Entry 9BEW (electron microscopy, 3.30 A resolution); this record covers chains B and N of the 18 polymer chains in the assembly.

Chain B (and N):
Molecule: Envelope glycoprotein gp41
Organism: Human immunodeficiency virus 1
Notes: chain N of this document is another copy of the same molecule, construct and numbering; everything in this record applies to it too
Chain sequence (153 residues; row label = number of the first residue in the row):
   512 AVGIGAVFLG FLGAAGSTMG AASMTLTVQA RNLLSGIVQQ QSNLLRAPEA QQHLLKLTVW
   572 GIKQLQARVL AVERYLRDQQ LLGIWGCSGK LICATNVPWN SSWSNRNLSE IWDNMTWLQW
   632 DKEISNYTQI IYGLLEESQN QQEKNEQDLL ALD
Not modelled in the structure: 512-519, 547-559, 659-664
Cystine bridges: C598-C604
Glycans and other covalent adducts: N-acetylglucosamine (NAG) linked to N611, N637

Interface between chain B and chain N:
Residue-residue contacts (18):
  L566(B) - L566(N)  hydrophobic
  L576(B) - L576(N)  hydrophobic
  V580(B) - R579(N)
  V583(B) - V583(N)  hydrophobic
  E584(B) - L545(N)
  E584(B) - R579(N)  salt bridge
  L587(B) - L545(N)
  L587(B) - V583(N)  hydrophobic
  Q591(B) - A541(N)  hydrogen bond (side chain-backbone)
  Q591(B) - R542(N)
  Q591(B) - L545(N)
  G594(B) - G600(N)
  E647(B) - T538(N)  hydrogen bond
  E647(B) - R542(N)  salt bridge
  E654(B) - K601(N)  salt bridge
  E654(B) - I603(N)
  E657(B) - K601(N)  salt bridge
  Q658(B) - A605(N)
Other interface residues (no listed pair), chain B (20 interface residues in all): T569, I573, Q577, L581, R588, I595, S599, N651
Other interface residues (no listed pair), chain N (18 interface residues in all): S546, L568, I573, V580, Y586, L587

Summary:
20 residues of chain B face 18 of chain N across their interface, with 2 hydrogen bonds and 4 salt bridges.
Polar pairs include E584(B)-R579(N), E647(B)-R542(N) and E654(B)-K601(N). N-acetylglucosamine is covalently
linked to N611(B) and N637(B).
Both chains are Envelope glycoprotein gp41 (Human immunodeficiency virus 1). Entry 9BEW (Cryo-EM structure of
the HIV-1 BG505 IDL Env trimer in complex with 3BNC117 and 10-1074 Fabs) was determined by electron microscopy
(same publication as 9BER and 9BF6).
